PDB entry 1ZUJ | X-ray diffraction, 2.90 A resolution | chains A and D of the 4 polymer chains in the assembly

[Chain A (and D)]
Name: hypothetical protein Llacc01001955
Source organism: Lactococcus lactis
Notes: chain D of this document is another copy of the same molecule, construct and numbering; everything in this record applies to it too
Amino-acid sequence (179 residues; numbered 2 to 180; the number before each row is that of its first residue):
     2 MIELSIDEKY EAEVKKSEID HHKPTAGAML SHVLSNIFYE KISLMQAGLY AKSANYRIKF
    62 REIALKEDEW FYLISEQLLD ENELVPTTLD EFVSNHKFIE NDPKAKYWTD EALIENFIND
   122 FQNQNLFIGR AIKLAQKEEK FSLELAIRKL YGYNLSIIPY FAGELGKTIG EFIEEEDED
Disordered / not traced: 2-5, 174-180

[Interface between chain A and chain D]
Contacting residue pairs (8; chain A residue first):
  N56(A) with N56(D), hydrogen bond
  Y161(A) with A55(D), hydrophobic; R58(D)
  G164(A) with K53(D); S54(D)
  E165(A) with A55(D), hydrogen bond (side chain-backbone); R58(D), salt bridge
  G167(A) with K53(D)
Also at the interface, not in a pair above, chain A (7 interface residues in all): P160, K168

[Overview]
Chain A and chain D form an interface of 7 and 5 residues respectively; the contacts include 2 hydrogen bonds
and 1 salt bridge. Among the polar pairs are E165(A)-R58(D), N56(A)-N56(D) and E165(A)-A55(D).
Chain A and chain D are both hypothetical protein Llacc01001955 (Lactococcus lactis); the structure, The
crystal structure of the Lactococcus lactis MG1363 DpsA protein, was determined by X-ray diffraction together
with 1ZS3 from the same study.
